Entry 9F61 (electron microscopy, 2.55 A resolution); this record covers chains 3D and 3G of the 12 polymer chains in the assembly.

== Chain 3D ==
Molecule: Cytochrome c oxidase subunit 3
From: Chlamydomonas reinhardtii
UniProt: Q9FV97 (Q9FV97_CHLRE); residues -105 to 276 here correspond to UniProt positions 1-382 (UniProt number = residue number + 106)
Amino-acid sequence (382 residues; numbered -105 to 276; the number before each row is that of its first residue; numbers below 1 keep their minus sign (Met-105 is residue -105)):
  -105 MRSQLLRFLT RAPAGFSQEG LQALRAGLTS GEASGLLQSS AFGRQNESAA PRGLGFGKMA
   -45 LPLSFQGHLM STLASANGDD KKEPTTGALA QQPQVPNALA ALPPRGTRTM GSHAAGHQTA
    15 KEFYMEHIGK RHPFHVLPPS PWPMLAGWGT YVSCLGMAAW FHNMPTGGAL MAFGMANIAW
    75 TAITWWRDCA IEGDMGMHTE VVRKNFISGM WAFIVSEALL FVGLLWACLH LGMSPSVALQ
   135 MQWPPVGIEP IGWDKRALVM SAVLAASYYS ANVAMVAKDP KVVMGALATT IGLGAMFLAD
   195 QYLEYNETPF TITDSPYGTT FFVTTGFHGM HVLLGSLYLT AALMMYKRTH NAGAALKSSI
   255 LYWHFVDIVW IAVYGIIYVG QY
Not modelled in the structure: -105 to 10
Residues lining bound ligands:
  - 1,2-diacyl-glycerol-3-sn-phosphate (3PH): Trp80, Cys83, Ala84, Gly87, His92, Arg97, Phe100, Met104, Phe107, Leu228, Leu231, Tyr232, Ala235, Met239, Ala246, Gly247, Ala248, Ala249, Tyr256
  - phosphatidylcholine (PC7; (7S)-4-hydroxy-N,N,N-trimethyl-9-oxo-7-[(palmitoyloxy)methyl]-3,5,8-trioxa-4-phosphahexacosan-1-aminium 4-oxide): Trp120, Leu123, His124, Met127, Ser128
  - phosphatidylglycerol (PGT; (1S)-2-{[{[(2R)-2,3-dihydroxypropyl]oxy}(hydroxy)phosphoryl]oxy}-1-[(palmitoyloxy)methyl]ethyl stearate): His29, Leu31, Ala76, Trp79, Trp80, Cys83, Glu86, His92, Phe100, Gly103, Phe107
  - phosphatidylethanolamine (PTY): Met51, Phe55, Tyr199, Asn200, Thr202, Phe204, Thr205, Ile206, Phe216, Val217, Gly220, Phe221

== Chain 3G ==
Molecule: Cox6a
From: Chlamydomonas reinhardtii
UniProt: A0A2K3D591 (A0A2K3D591_CHLRE); residue numbers follow UniProt; this construct covers 1-125
Amino-acid sequence (125 residues; each row starts with the number of its first residue):
     1 MQALRRAVST AMPGFRRAST TAGETIDKYW APYFPKPAVT ADEAKKSVNK EMVGFMLLGP
    61 VGVAFMLYDF AVGLEEEHHV TIPPYPWMRI RRLPGMPWGQ DGLFEGHPRV ATTWPPEEGA
   121 ADSHH
Not modelled in the structure: 1-22, 39-40, 116-125
Residues lining bound ligands: phosphatidylethanolamine (PTY): Trp98, Gly102, Leu103, Phe104, Glu105

== Interface between chain 3D and chain 3G ==
Pairs across the interface - 70 pairs, chain 3D then chain 3G:
  Lys15(3D) with Glu24(3G)
  Tyr18(3D) with Ile26(3G), hydrophobic
  Met19(3D) with Glu24(3G); Ile26(3G), hydrophobic
  Gly23(3D) with Trp30(3G), hydrogen bond (backbone-side chain)
  Lys24(3D) with Glu24(3G); Tyr29(3G)
  His26(3D) with Trp30(3G)
  Pro27(3D) with Trp30(3G)
  Trp54(3D) with Pro97(3G)
  Phe55(3D) with Pro97(3G)
  Met89(3D) with Thr25(3G)
  Gly90(3D) with Ile26(3G); Asp27(3G), hydrogen bond (backbone-backbone)
  Met91(3D) with Ile26(3G), hydrophobic
  His92(3D) with Asp27(3G)
  Thr93(3D) with Ile26(3G); Asp27(3G); Trp30(3G)
  Glu94(3D) with Phe34(3G)
  Arg97(3D) with Asp27(3G), salt bridge
  Ala132(3D) with Trp87(3G)
  Leu133(3D) with Trp87(3G), hydrophobic
  Gln134(3D) with Trp87(3G)
  Pro139(3D) with Trp87(3G)
  Val140(3D) with Tyr85(3G); Trp87(3G), hydrogen bond (backbone-side chain)
  Gly141(3D) with Ile82(3G)
  Ile142(3D) with Met88(3G), hydrophobic
  Arg150(3D) with Asp69(3G), salt bridge
  Val153(3D) with Gly62(3G); Phe65(3G), hydrophobic; Met66(3G)
  Ala156(3D) with Leu58(3G)
  Val157(3D) with Gly62(3G); Met66(3G), hydrophobic
  Ala159(3D) with Leu58(3G), hydrophobic
  Ala160(3D) with Phe55(3G); Leu58(3G); Gly59(3G)
  Tyr163(3D) with Glu51(3G); Gly54(3G); Phe55(3G), hydrophobic
  Ser164(3D) with Phe55(3G)
  Asn166(3D) with Glu51(3G), hydrogen bond
  Val167(3D) with Glu51(3G); Met52(3G), hydrophobic
  Val170(3D) with Ala44(3G); Ser47(3G)
  Ala171(3D) with Val48(3G), hydrophobic
  Lys172(3D) with Ala44(3G)
  Thr183(3D) with Phe55(3G)
  Leu187(3D) with Val63(3G), hydrophobic
  Met190(3D) with Met66(3G)
  Asp194(3D) with Met66(3G); Asp69(3G)
  Leu197(3D) with Phe70(3G), hydrophobic
  Tyr199(3D) with Phe104(3G)
  Asn200(3D) with Phe104(3G)
  Glu201(3D) with Gly73(3G); Leu74(3G)
  Thr205(3D) with Glu105(3G)
  Thr207(3D) with Trp87(3G); Arg89(3G), hydrogen bond (backbone-backbone); Ile90(3G), hydrogen bond (backbone-backbone); Arg91(3G), hydrogen bond
  Asp208(3D) with Trp87(3G); Met88(3G); Arg89(3G), hydrogen bond (side chain-backbone)
  Ser209(3D) with Trp87(3G), hydrogen bond (backbone-backbone)
Also at the interface, not in a pair above, chain 3D (58 interface residues in all): Arg25, His56, Asn57, Val95, Met154, Val176, Ala193, Tyr196, Thr202, Pro203
Also at the interface, not in a pair above, chain 3G (39 interface residues in all): Leu93, Met96, Trp98, Arg109, Val110

== Overview ==
The interface between chain 3D and chain 3G involves 58 residues on one side and 39 on the other; the contacts
include 9 hydrogen bonds and 2 salt bridges. Polar contacts include Arg97(3D)-Asp27(3G), Arg150(3D)-Asp69(3G)
and Gly23(3D)-Trp30(3G). Phosphatidylethanolamine is bound between chain 3D and chain 3G.
Here chain 3D is Cytochrome c oxidase subunit 3 and chain 3G is Cox6a, both from Chlamydomonas reinhardtii.
Entry 9F61 (Structure of the Chlamydomonas reinhardtii respiratory complex IV from respiratory supercomplex)
was determined by electron microscopy together with 9F5X, 9F5Y, 9F5Z, 9F60 and 9F62 from the same study.
